5U0A - chains D and K of the 14 polymer chains in the assembly; structure by electron microscopy, 3.30 A resolution.

Chain D:
Name: CRISPR-associated protein, Cse4 family
Source organism: Thermobifida fusca (strain YX)
UniProtKB: Q47PJ3 (Q47PJ3_THEFY); numbering as in UniProt (aligned over 1-373)
Chain sequence (373 residues; each row starts with the number of its first residue):
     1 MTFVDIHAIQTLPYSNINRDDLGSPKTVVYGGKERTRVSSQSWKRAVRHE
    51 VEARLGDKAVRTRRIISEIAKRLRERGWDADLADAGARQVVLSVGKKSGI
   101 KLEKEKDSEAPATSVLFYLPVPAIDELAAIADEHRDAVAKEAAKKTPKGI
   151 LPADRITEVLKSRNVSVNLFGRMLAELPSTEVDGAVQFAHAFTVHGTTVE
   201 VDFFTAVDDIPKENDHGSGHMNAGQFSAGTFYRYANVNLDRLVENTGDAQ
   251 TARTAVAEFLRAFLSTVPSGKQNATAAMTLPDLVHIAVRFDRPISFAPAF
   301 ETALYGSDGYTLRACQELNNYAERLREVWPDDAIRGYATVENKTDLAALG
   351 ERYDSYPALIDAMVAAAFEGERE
Disordered / not traced: 1, 57-163, 369-373
From the paper describing this entry:
  - binding site for Target Strand: Lys101 to Lys106

Chain K:
Molecule: crRNA
Sequence (61 nucleotides; row label = number of the first residue in the row):
     1 AUGGACCGCCAGUGAUAAGUGGAAUGCCAUGUGGGCUGUCGUGAGCCCCA
    51 CGCACGUGGGG
Disordered / not traced: 41-42

Interface between chain D and chain K:
Residue-residue contacts (47; chain D residue first):
  Ile17(D) - C10(K)  phosphate contact
  Asn18(D) - G8(K)  hydrogen bond to the sugar
  Asn18(D) - C9(K)  hydrogen bond to the phosphate
  Asn18(D) - C10(K)  hydrogen bond to the phosphate
  Arg19(D) - C9(K)  hydrogen bond to the sugar
  Arg19(D) - C10(K)  hydrogen bond to the sugar
  Arg19(D) - A11(K)  salt bridge to the phosphate
  Asp20(D) - C9(K)  base contact
  Asp21(D) - C9(K)  base contact
  Lys26(D) - C9(K)  salt bridge to the phosphate
  Ser39(D) - C9(K)  phosphate contact
  Gln41(D) - C7(K)  sugar contact
  Gln41(D) - G8(K)  hydrogen bond to the phosphate
  Gln41(D) - C9(K)  hydrogen bond to the phosphate
  Ser42(D) - G8(K)  hydrogen bond to the sugar
  Ser42(D) - C9(K)  phosphate contact
  Lys44(D) - C6(K)  salt bridge to the phosphate
  Lys44(D) - C7(K)  salt bridge to the phosphate
  Arg45(D) - G8(K)  salt bridge to the phosphate
  Arg48(D) - C6(K)  phosphate contact
  Arg48(D) - C7(K)  salt bridge to the phosphate
  Gly171(D) - C6(K)  sugar contact
  Arg172(D) - C6(K)  hydrogen bond to the base
  Arg172(D) - C7(K)  phosphate contact
  Leu174(D) - G8(K)  phosphate contact
  Val182(D) - A5(K)  hydrogen bond to the sugar
  Val182(D) - C6(K)  sugar contact
  Asp183(D) - A1(K)  base contact
  Asp183(D) - A5(K)  hydrogen bond to the sugar
  Phe203(D) - A15(K)  base contact
  Phe204(D) - U13(K)  base contact
  Phe204(D) - A15(K)  phosphate contact
  Thr205(D) - U13(K)  sugar contact
  Thr205(D) - G14(K)  hydrogen bond to the base
  Thr205(D) - A15(K)  hydrogen bond to the phosphate
  Ala206(D) - U13(K)  base contact
  Ala206(D) - G14(K)  phosphate contact
  Val207(D) - G14(K)  hydrogen bond to the phosphate
  His216(D) - G14(K)  base contact
  His216(D) - U16(K)  hydrogen bond to the sugar
  His216(D) - A17(K)  sugar contact
  Ser218(D) - G14(K)  base contact
  Met221(D) - A15(K)  base contact
  Ser269(D) - A11(K)  phosphate contact
  Gly270(D) - A11(K)  phosphate contact
  Lys271(D) - A11(K)  hydrogen bond to the phosphate
  Asn273(D) - G12(K)  phosphate contact
Interface residues without a listed pair, chain D (35 interface residues in all): Phe170, Glu181, Gly184, Val186, His220, Ala274

In short:
35 residues of chain D face 14 of chain K across their interface; the contacts include 16 hydrogen bonds and 6
salt bridges. Polar contacts include Arg172(D)-C6(K), Thr205(D)-G14(K) and Asn18(D)-G8(K). The paper reports a
binding site for Target Strand at Lys101(D).
Chain D is CRISPR-associated protein, Cse4 family (Thermobifida fusca (strain YX)) and chain K is crRNA; the
structure, CRISPR RNA-guided surveillance complex, was determined by electron microscopy, deposited together
with 5U07.
